7VAC - chains B and G of the 3 polymer chains in the assembly; structure by X-ray diffraction, 3.50 A resolution.

# Chain B
Name: 14A fab heavy chain
From: Mus musculus
Notes: antibody fragment or engineered binder
Amino-acid sequence (229 residues; numbered 1 to 229; the number before each row is that of its first residue):
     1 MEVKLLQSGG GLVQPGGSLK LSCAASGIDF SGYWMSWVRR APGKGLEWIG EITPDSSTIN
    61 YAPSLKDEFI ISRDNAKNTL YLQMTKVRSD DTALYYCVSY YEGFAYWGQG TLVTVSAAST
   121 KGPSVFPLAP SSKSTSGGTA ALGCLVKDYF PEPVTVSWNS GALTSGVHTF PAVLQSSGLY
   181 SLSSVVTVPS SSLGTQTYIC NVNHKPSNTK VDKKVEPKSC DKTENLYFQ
Not modelled in the structure: 1, 221-229
Cystine bridges: Cys23-Cys97, Cys144-Cys200
Residues lining bound ligands: 2-acetamido-2-deoxy-beta-D-galactopyranose (NGA): Trp34, Thr53, Pro54, Asp55

# Chain G
Name: Mucin-1 subunit alpha
UniProtKB: P15941 (MUC1_HUMAN); residues 1-13 here correspond to UniProt positions 145-157 (UniProt number = residue number + 144)
Amino-acid sequence (13 residues; row label = number of the first residue in the row):
     1 RPAPGSTAPP AHG
Not modelled in the structure: 1-4
Residues lining bound ligands:
  - 2-acetamido-2-deoxy-beta-D-galactopyranose (NGA), molecule 1: Ser6, Thr7, Ala8
  - 2-acetamido-2-deoxy-beta-D-galactopyranose (NGA), molecule 2: Thr7, Ala8, Pro9, Pro10

# Interface between chain B and chain G
Residue-residue contacts - 15 pairs, chain B then chain G:
  Gly32(B) - Thr7(G)
  Gly32(B) - Ala8(G)  hydrogen bond (backbone-backbone)
  Tyr33(B) - Ala8(G)  hydrophobic
  Trp34(B) - Ala8(G)
  Trp34(B) - Pro10(G)  hydrophobic
  Trp34(B) - His12(G)
  Glu51(B) - His12(G)  salt bridge
  Tyr100(B) - Ala8(G)
  Tyr100(B) - Pro9(G)
  Tyr100(B) - Pro10(G)  hydrophobic
  Tyr100(B) - Ala11(G)
  Tyr101(B) - Ala8(G)  hydrophobic
  Tyr101(B) - Pro9(G)
  Glu102(B) - Pro9(G)  hydrogen bond (backbone-backbone)
  Gly103(B) - Ala11(G)
Also at the interface, not in a pair above, chain B (11 interface residues in all): Pro54, Asn60, Phe104

# In short
11 residues of chain B and 6 residues of chain G are in contact, with 2 hydrogen bonds and 1 salt bridge.
Among the polar pairs are Glu51(B)-His12(G), Gly32(B)-Ala8(G) and Glu102(B)-Pro9(G). One
2-acetamido-2-deoxy-beta-D-galactopyranose molecule is bound between chain B and chain G.
Chain B is 14A fab heavy chain (Mus musculus) and chain G is Mucin-1 subunit alpha; the structure, Crystal
structure of antibody 14A in complex with MUC1 glycopeptide(GlycoST), was determined by X-ray diffraction.
